PDB entry 4ZI3 | X-ray diffraction, 2.00 A resolution | chains A and C of the 4 polymer chains in the assembly

Chain A:
Molecule: ADP-ribosylation factor-like protein 3
Organism: Mus musculus
UniProt: Q9WUL7 (ARL3_MOUSE); numbering as in UniProt (aligned over 1-182)
Chain sequence (190 residues; row label = number of the first residue in the row):
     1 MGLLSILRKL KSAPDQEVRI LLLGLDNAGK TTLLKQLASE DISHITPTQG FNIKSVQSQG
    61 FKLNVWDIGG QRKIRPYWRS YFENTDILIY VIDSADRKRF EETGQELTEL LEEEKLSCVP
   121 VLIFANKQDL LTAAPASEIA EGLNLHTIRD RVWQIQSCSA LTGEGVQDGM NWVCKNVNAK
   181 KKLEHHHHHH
Disordered / not traced: 1-2, 15, 184-190
Differences from the reference sequence: expression tag (183-190)
Metal / ion sites: Mg2+: Thr31, Thr48 (together with GMP-PNP)
Residues lining bound ligands: GMP-PNP (GNP; phosphoaminophosphonic acid-guanylate ester): Leu25, Asp26, Asn27, Ala28, Gly29, Lys30, Thr31, Thr32, Ile45, Thr46, Pro47, Thr48, Ile68, Gly69, Gly70, Gln71, Asn126, Lys127, Asp129, Leu130, Ser159, Ala160, Leu161
Swiss-Prot annotation at these positions:
  - binding site (GTP): Gly24 to Thr31, Thr48, Asp67 to Gln71, Asn126 to Asp129, Ser159 to Leu161
  - binding site (Mg(2+)): Thr31, Thr48
  - modified residue: Ser5 (Phosphoserine)
  - lipidation: Gly2 (N-myristoyl glycine)
  - mutagenesis: Thr31 (T31N: Inhibits interaction with PDE6D), Gln49 (Q49L: Does not reduce the interaction with RP2), Gln71 (Q71L: Does not inhibit interaction with PDE6D; Q71L: Inhibits RP2-dependent GTP-hydrolysis rate), Lys98 (K98Q: Does not reduce the interaction with RP2), Glu164 (E164A: Reduces the interaction with RP2; when associated with A-168), Asp168 (D168A: Reduces the interaction with RP2; when associated with A-164)

Chain C:
Molecule: Cilia- and flagella-associated protein 36
Organism: Mus musculus
UniProt: Q8C6E0 (CFA36_MOUSE); residues 1-133 here = UniProt positions 1-133
Chain sequence (135 residues; row label = number of the first residue in the row; numbers below 1 keep their minus sign (Gly-1 is residue -1)):
    -1 GPMAAEEEDE VEWVVESIAG FLRGPDWSIP ILDFVEQKCE VFDDEEESKL TYTEIHQEYK
    59 ELVEKLLESY LKEIGINEDQ FQEACTSPLA KTRTSQAILQ PVLAAEDFTI FKAMMVQKNI
   119 EMQLQAIRII QERNG
Disordered / not traced: -1 to 6, 130-133
Differences from the reference sequence: expression tag (-1 to 0)
Swiss-Prot annotation at these positions:
  - modified residue: Ser85 (Phosphoserine)

How chain A and chain C interact:
Pairs across the interface (49):
  Leu3(A) with Glu76(C); Phe79(C)
  Leu4(A) with Lys58(C)
  Ile6(A) with Glu76(C); Phe79(C), hydrophobic; Gln80(C); Cys83(C), hydrophobic
  Leu7(A) with Leu65(C), hydrophobic; Phe79(C), hydrophobic; Val100(C); Leu101(C), hydrophobic; Ala103(C), hydrophobic; Glu104(C)
  Arg8(A) with Glu104(C), salt bridge
  Lys9(A) with Gln80(C), hydrogen bond; Cys83(C); Thr84(C); Lys89(C), hydrogen bond (backbone-side chain)
  Leu10(A) with Cys83(C); Ala88(C), hydrophobic; Val100(C), hydrophobic; Leu101(C), hydrophobic
  Lys11(A) with Lys89(C); Leu101(C); Glu104(C), salt bridge; Asp105(C), salt bridge; Ile108(C)
  Ser12(A) with Lys89(C)
  Lys35(A) with Glu44(C), salt bridge
  Glu40(A) with Glu44(C)
  Thr48(A) with Glu45(C)
  Gln49(A) with Glu45(C), hydrogen bond (backbone-side chain); Leu48(C)
  Gly50(A) with Glu45(C), hydrogen bond (backbone-side chain); Ser46(C); Leu48(C)
  Phe51(A) with Glu45(C); Ser46(C), hydrogen bond (backbone-backbone); Lys47(C); Thr51(C); Phe106(C), hydrophobic
  Asn52(A) with Glu45(C)
  Ile53(A) with Phe106(C), hydrophobic; Thr107(C)
  Lys54(A) with Glu44(C), salt bridge
  Trp66(A) with Phe106(C), hydrophobic
  Tyr77(A) with Leu48(C), hydrophobic
  Tyr81(A) with Leu48(C); Thr51(C), hydrogen bond
Interface residues without a listed pair, chain A (25 interface residues in all): Arg19, Pro47, Ile74, Ser80
Interface residues without a listed pair, chain C (27 interface residues in all): Glu52, Val61, Glu62, Leu97
Interface features reported in the paper:
  - hot spots on chain A (mutagenesis) - F51A: decreased binding to GST-BARTL1133
  - hot spots on chain C (mutagenesis) - E44R/E45R: abolished binding to Arl3

Summary:
Chain A and chain C form an interface of 25 and 27 residues respectively; the contacts include 6 hydrogen
bonds and 5 salt bridges. Polar pairs include Arg8(A)-Glu104(C), Lys11(A)-Glu104(C) and Lys11(A)-Asp105(C).
Chain A binds GMP-PNP. From the paper: F51A of chain A reduces binding to GST-BARTL1133; E44R/E45R of chain C
abolish binding to Arl3.
Here chain A is ADP-ribosylation factor-like protein 3 and chain C is Cilia- and flagella-associated protein
36, both from Mus musculus. Entry 4ZI3 (BART-like domain of BARTL1/CCDC104 aa1-133 in complex with Arl3FL
bound to GppNHp in P1 21 1) was determined by X-ray diffraction (same publication as 4ZI2).
